PDB entry 7AEF | electron microscopy, 2.80 A resolution | chains q and s of the 48 polymer chains in the assembly

== Chain q (and s) ==
Protein: Phosphoserine phosphatase SerB
Organism: Algoriphagus machipongonensis
Notes: chain s of this document is another copy of the same molecule, construct and numbering; everything in this record applies to it too
Reference sequence: A3HTB7 (A3HTB7_9BACT); residue numbers follow UniProt; this construct covers 1-581
Amino-acid sequence (581 residues; numbered 1 to 581; the number before each row is that of its first residue):
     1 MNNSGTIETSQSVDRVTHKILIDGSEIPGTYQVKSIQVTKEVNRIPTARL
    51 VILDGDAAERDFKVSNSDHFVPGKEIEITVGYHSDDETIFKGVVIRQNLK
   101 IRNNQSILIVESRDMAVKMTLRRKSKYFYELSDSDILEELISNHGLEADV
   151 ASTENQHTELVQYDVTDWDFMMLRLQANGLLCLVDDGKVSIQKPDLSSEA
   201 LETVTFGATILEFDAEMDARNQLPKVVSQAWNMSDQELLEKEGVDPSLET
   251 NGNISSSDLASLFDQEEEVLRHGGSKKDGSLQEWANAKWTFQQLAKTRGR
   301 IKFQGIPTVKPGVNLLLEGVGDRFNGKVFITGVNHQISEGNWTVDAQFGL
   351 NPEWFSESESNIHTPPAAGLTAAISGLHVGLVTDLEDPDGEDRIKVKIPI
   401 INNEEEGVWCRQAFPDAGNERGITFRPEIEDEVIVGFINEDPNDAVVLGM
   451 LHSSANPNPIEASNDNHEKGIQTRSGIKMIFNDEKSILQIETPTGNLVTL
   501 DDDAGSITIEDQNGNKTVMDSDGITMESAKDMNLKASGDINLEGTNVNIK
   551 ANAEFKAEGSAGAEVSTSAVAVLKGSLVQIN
Not modelled in the structure: 1

== Chain q / chain s interface ==
Residue-residue contacts (280):
  Asp56(q) - Phe206(s)
  Ala57(q) - Phe206(s)  hydrophobic
  Ala57(q) - Gly207(s)
  Arg60(q) - Gly207(s)
  Arg60(q) - Gly319(s)
  Asp61(q) - Gly319(s)
  Asp61(q) - Gly321(s)  hydrogen bond (side chain-backbone)
  Phe62(q) - Val320(s)
  Ser65(q) - Arg323(s)  hydrogen bond (backbone-side chain)
  Asn66(q) - Asp322(s)  hydrogen bond (side chain-backbone)
  Asn66(q) - Arg323(s)
  Ser67(q) - Arg323(s)  hydrogen bond (backbone-side chain)
  Val71(q) - Arg323(s)
  Pro72(q) - Ala219(s)  hydrophobic
  Pro72(q) - Leu262(s)
  Gly73(q) - Leu262(s)
  Ile95(q) - Ala219(s)
  Ile95(q) - Arg220(s)
  Arg96(q) - Glu216(s)  salt bridge
  Arg96(q) - Met217(s)
  Arg96(q) - Asp218(s)  salt bridge
  Gln97(q) - Glu216(s)
  Gln97(q) - Met217(s)  hydrogen bond (backbone-backbone)
  Asn98(q) - Ala215(s)
  Asn98(q) - Glu216(s)
  Leu99(q) - Asp214(s)
  Leu99(q) - Ala215(s)  hydrogen bond (backbone-backbone)
  Leu99(q) - Val320(s)
  Leu99(q) - Phe324(s)  hydrophobic
  Lys100(q) - Phe213(s)
  Lys100(q) - Asp214(s)
  Ile101(q) - Phe206(s)  hydrophobic
  Ile101(q) - Glu212(s)
  Ile101(q) - Phe213(s)  hydrogen bond (backbone-backbone)
  Arg102(q) - Phe213(s)
  Arg102(q) - Asp214(s)  salt bridge
  Arg102(q) - Arg300(s)
  Arg113(q) - Arg220(s)
  Lys118(q) - Phe263(s)
  Leu121(q) - Phe263(s)  hydrophobic
  Arg122(q) - Pro224(s)
  Arg122(q) - Asp264(s)
  Arg122(q) - Glu266(s)  hydrogen bond (side chain-backbone)
  Arg122(q) - Glu267(s)
  Arg123(q) - Arg271(s)
  Asp164(q) - Arg271(s)  salt bridge
  Trp231(q) - Pro399(s)  hydrophobic
  Trp231(q) - Glu432(s)  hydrogen bond
  Met233(q) - Ser453(s)  hydrogen bond (backbone-side chain)
  Ser234(q) - Ser454(s)
  Ser234(q) - Ala455(s)
  Gln236(q) - Glu432(s)  hydrogen bond
  Gln236(q) - Ser453(s)
  Gln236(q) - Ala455(s)
  Leu238(q) - Pro399(s)
  Arg271(q) - Ile400(s)
  His272(q) - Ile400(s)
  Ala368(q) - His272(s)
  Gly369(q) - Ser356(s)
  Leu370(q) - Arg174(s)  hydrogen bond (backbone-side chain)
  Leu370(q) - Trp284(s)
  Ala372(q) - Tyr163(s)
  Ala372(q) - Val165(s)  hydrophobic
  Ala372(q) - His363(s)
  Ala373(q) - His363(s)
  Ser375(q) - Glu440(s)
  Gly376(q) - Phe437(s)
  Leu377(q) - Phe437(s)
  Leu377(q) - Ile438(s)
  Leu377(q) - Asn439(s)
  Glu391(q) - Met233(s)
  Glu391(q) - Ser234(s)  hydrogen bond
  Ile398(q) - Tyr127(s)  hydrogen bond (backbone-side chain)
  Ile401(q) - Ser125(s)
  Ile401(q) - Tyr163(s)  hydrophobic
  Asn402(q) - Tyr127(s)
  Glu405(q) - Tyr129(s)
  Gly407(q) - Tyr129(s)
  Val408(q) - Glu159(s)
  Trp409(q) - Glu159(s)
  Arg411(q) - Met233(s)
  Phe425(q) - Asp416(s)
  Phe425(q) - Ile423(s)  hydrophobic
  Glu428(q) - Arg421(s)
  Asp431(q) - Ala417(s)
  Asp431(q) - Arg421(s)  salt bridge
  Glu432(q) - Arg411(s)  salt bridge
  Ile438(q) - Gly273(s)
  Asn439(q) - His272(s)
  Asn439(q) - Gly273(s)
  Asp441(q) - His272(s)  salt bridge
  Asn443(q) - Val161(s)
  Asp444(q) - His272(s)
  Asp444(q) - Gly274(s)
  Asp444(q) - Ser275(s)
  Gly449(q) - Phe414(s)
  Met450(q) - Ala413(s)
  Met450(q) - Phe414(s)  hydrogen bond (backbone-backbone)
  Met450(q) - Asp416(s)
  Met450(q) - Ala417(s)  hydrogen bond (side chain-backbone)
  Met450(q) - Arg421(s)
  Leu451(q) - Arg411(s)
  Leu451(q) - Gln412(s)
  His452(q) - Asp392(s)
  His452(q) - Arg411(s)  hydrogen bond (backbone-side chain)
  His452(q) - Ala417(s)
  His452(q) - Gly418(s)  hydrogen bond (side chain-backbone)
  His452(q) - Arg421(s)  hydrogen bond (side chain-backbone)
  Asn456(q) - Gly418(s)
  Asn456(q) - Asn419(s)
  Pro457(q) - Gly418(s)
  Pro457(q) - Asn419(s)
  Pro457(q) - Glu420(s)  hydrogen bond (backbone-backbone)
  Asn458(q) - Asp392(s)  hydrogen bond
  Asn458(q) - Thr424(s)  hydrogen bond
  Asn458(q) - Arg426(s)
  Pro459(q) - Glu420(s)
  Pro459(q) - Arg421(s)
  Ile460(q) - Arg426(s)
  Ser463(q) - Glu386(s)
  Asn464(q) - Asp384(s)
  Asn464(q) - Leu385(s)  hydrogen bond (side chain-backbone)
  Asn464(q) - Glu386(s)  hydrogen bond (backbone-side chain)
  Asp465(q) - Arg474(s)  hydrogen bond (backbone-side chain)
  Asn466(q) - Arg426(s)
  Asn466(q) - Glu428(s)  hydrogen bond
  His467(q) - Arg474(s)
  Lys469(q) - Thr424(s)
  Lys469(q) - Phe425(s)
  Lys469(q) - Thr473(s)
  Gly470(q) - Gly422(s)
  Gly470(q) - Ile423(s)
  Gly470(q) - Thr424(s)  hydrogen bond (backbone-backbone)
  Gln472(q) - Glu420(s)
  Gln472(q) - Arg421(s)
  Gln472(q) - Gly422(s)  hydrogen bond (backbone-backbone)
  Met479(q) - Met479(s)  hydrophobic
  Asp483(q) - Thr473(s)  hydrogen bond
  Asp483(q) - Arg474(s)  salt bridge
  Asp483(q) - Ser475(s)  hydrogen bond
  Leu488(q) - Ile490(s)  hydrophobic
  Asp502(q) - Thr492(s)  hydrogen bond
  Asp502(q) - Pro493(s)
  Asp502(q) - Thr494(s)  hydrogen bond
  Asp502(q) - Asn496(s)  hydrogen bond
  Asp502(q) - Gln512(s)
  Gly505(q) - Gln512(s)
  Gly505(q) - Asn513(s)  hydrogen bond (backbone-side chain)
  Ile507(q) - Glu510(s)
  Met519(q) - Ile509(s)  hydrophobic
  Met519(q) - Asp511(s)
  Asp520(q) - Asn515(s)  hydrogen bond (backbone-side chain)
  Ser521(q) - Asn513(s)
  Ser521(q) - Lys530(s)
  Asp522(q) - Lys530(s)  salt bridge
  Asp522(q) - Asp531(s)
  Gly523(q) - Asn515(s)
  Gly523(q) - Ser528(s)
  Gly523(q) - Asp531(s)
  Ile524(q) - Met526(s)  hydrophobic
  Ile524(q) - Glu527(s)
  Ile524(q) - Ser528(s)
  Ile524(q) - Asp531(s)  hydrogen bond (backbone-backbone)
  Ile524(q) - Met532(s)
  Ile524(q) - Asn533(s)  hydrogen bond (backbone-backbone)
  Thr525(q) - Asn533(s)
  Met526(q) - Asn533(s)  hydrogen bond (backbone-backbone)
  Met526(q) - Leu534(s)
  Met526(q) - Lys535(s)  hydrogen bond (backbone-backbone)
  Glu527(q) - Lys535(s)
  Ser528(q) - Lys535(s)  hydrogen bond (backbone-backbone)
  Ser528(q) - Ala536(s)
  Ser528(q) - Ser537(s)  hydrogen bond (backbone-backbone)
  Ala529(q) - Ser537(s)  hydrogen bond (backbone-side chain)
  Lys530(q) - Ser537(s)  hydrogen bond (backbone-side chain)
  Lys530(q) - Gly538(s)  hydrogen bond (backbone-backbone)
  Asp531(q) - Asp539(s)  hydrogen bond (side chain-backbone)
  Asp531(q) - Ile540(s)
  Met532(q) - Lys535(s)
  Met532(q) - Asp539(s)  hydrogen bond (backbone-backbone)
  Met532(q) - Ile540(s)
  Met532(q) - Asn541(s)  hydrogen bond (backbone-backbone)
  Asn533(q) - Asn541(s)  hydrogen bond
  Leu534(q) - Asn541(s)  hydrogen bond (backbone-backbone)
  Leu534(q) - Leu542(s)  hydrophobic
  Leu534(q) - Glu543(s)  hydrogen bond (backbone-backbone)
  Lys535(q) - Glu543(s)
  Ala536(q) - Glu543(s)  hydrogen bond (backbone-backbone)
  Ala536(q) - Gly544(s)
  Ser537(q) - Thr545(s)  hydrogen bond (backbone-side chain)
  Gly538(q) - Gly544(s)
  Gly538(q) - Thr545(s)  hydrogen bond (backbone-backbone)
  Gly538(q) - Asn546(s)
  Asp539(q) - Asn546(s)  hydrogen bond
  Ile540(q) - Glu543(s)
  Ile540(q) - Gly544(s)
  Ile540(q) - Asn546(s)  hydrogen bond (backbone-backbone)
  Ile540(q) - Val547(s)
  Ile540(q) - Asn548(s)  hydrogen bond (backbone-backbone)
  Asn541(q) - Asn548(s)  hydrogen bond
  Leu542(q) - Asn548(s)  hydrogen bond (backbone-backbone)
  Leu542(q) - Ile549(s)
  Leu542(q) - Lys550(s)  hydrogen bond (backbone-backbone)
  Glu543(q) - Lys550(s)
  Gly544(q) - Lys550(s)  hydrogen bond (backbone-backbone)
  Gly544(q) - Ala551(s)
  Gly544(q) - Asn552(s)  hydrogen bond (backbone-backbone)
  Thr545(q) - Ala551(s)
  Thr545(q) - Asn552(s)  hydrogen bond (backbone-backbone)
  Thr545(q) - Ala553(s)  hydrogen bond (backbone-backbone)
  Thr545(q) - Glu554(s)  hydrogen bond (backbone-backbone)
  Asn546(q) - Ala553(s)
  Asn546(q) - Glu554(s)  hydrogen bond (side chain-backbone)
  Val547(q) - Ile549(s)  hydrophobic
  Val547(q) - Lys550(s)
  Val547(q) - Ala551(s)  hydrophobic
  Val547(q) - Glu554(s)  hydrogen bond (backbone-backbone)
  Val547(q) - Phe555(s)
  Val547(q) - Lys556(s)  hydrogen bond (backbone-backbone)
  Asn548(q) - Lys556(s)
  Ile549(q) - Phe555(s)  hydrophobic
  Ile549(q) - Lys556(s)  hydrogen bond (backbone-backbone)
  Ile549(q) - Ala557(s)
  Ile549(q) - Glu558(s)  hydrogen bond (backbone-backbone)
  Lys550(q) - Glu558(s)
  Ala551(q) - Glu558(s)  hydrogen bond (backbone-backbone)
  Ala551(q) - Gly559(s)
  Ala551(q) - Ser560(s)  hydrogen bond (backbone-backbone)
  Asn552(q) - Ser560(s)  hydrogen bond (backbone-side chain)
  Ala553(q) - Ser560(s)  hydrogen bond (backbone-side chain)
  Ala553(q) - Ala561(s)  hydrogen bond (backbone-backbone)
  Ala553(q) - Gly562(s)
  Glu554(q) - Gly562(s)
  Phe555(q) - Gly562(s)  hydrogen bond (backbone-backbone)
  Phe555(q) - Ala563(s)
  Phe555(q) - Glu564(s)  hydrogen bond (backbone-backbone)
  Lys556(q) - Glu564(s)
  Ala557(q) - Glu564(s)  hydrogen bond (backbone-backbone)
  Ala557(q) - Val565(s)
  Ala557(q) - Ser566(s)  hydrogen bond (backbone-backbone)
  Glu558(q) - Ser566(s)
  Gly559(q) - Ser566(s)  hydrogen bond (backbone-backbone)
  Gly559(q) - Thr567(s)  hydrogen bond (backbone-side chain)
  Gly559(q) - Ser568(s)  hydrogen bond (backbone-backbone)
  Ser560(q) - Ser568(s)  hydrogen bond (backbone-side chain)
  Ala561(q) - Thr567(s)
  Ala561(q) - Ala569(s)
  Gly562(q) - Thr567(s)  hydrogen bond (backbone-side chain)
  Gly562(q) - Ala569(s)
  Gly562(q) - Val570(s)
  Ala563(q) - Ser566(s)
  Ala563(q) - Thr567(s)
  Ala563(q) - Val570(s)  hydrogen bond (backbone-backbone)
  Ala563(q) - Ala571(s)
  Ala563(q) - Val572(s)  hydrogen bond (backbone-backbone)
  Glu564(q) - Val572(s)
  Glu564(q) - Lys574(s)  salt bridge
  Val565(q) - Val572(s)  hydrogen bond (backbone-backbone)
  Val565(q) - Leu573(s)
  Val565(q) - Lys574(s)  hydrogen bond (backbone-backbone)
  Ser566(q) - Lys574(s)
  Thr567(q) - Lys574(s)  hydrogen bond (backbone-backbone)
  Thr567(q) - Gly575(s)
  Thr567(q) - Ser576(s)
  Ser568(q) - Ser576(s)  hydrogen bond (backbone-side chain)
  Ala569(q) - Gly575(s)
  Ala569(q) - Ser576(s)  hydrogen bond (backbone-side chain)
  Ala569(q) - Leu577(s)  hydrogen bond (backbone-backbone)
  Val570(q) - Leu577(s)
  Ala571(q) - Leu573(s)  hydrophobic
  Ala571(q) - Leu577(s)  hydrogen bond (backbone-backbone)
  Ala571(q) - Val578(s)
  Ala571(q) - Gln579(s)  hydrogen bond (backbone-backbone)
  Val572(q) - Gln579(s)
  Leu573(q) - Gln579(s)  hydrogen bond (backbone-backbone)
  Leu573(q) - Ile580(s)
  Leu573(q) - Asn581(s)  hydrogen bond (backbone-backbone)
  Lys574(q) - Asn581(s)
  Gly575(q) - Asn581(s)  hydrogen bond (backbone-side chain)
  Val578(q) - Asn581(s)
Interface residues without a listed pair, chain q (171 interface residues in all): Val93, Val94, Asn103, Lys124, Ser125, Gln229, Gly273, Asn361, Pro365, Ala367, Thr371, Ile374, His378, Val379, Lys397, Ile400, Glu406, Pro427, Ile434, Pro442, Ser453, Ser454, Ala455, Ala462, Ile471, Thr473, Phe481, Asn482, Ser486, Ile487, Leu500, Asp501
Interface residues without a listed pair, chain s (163 interface residues in all): Leu160, Leu173, Leu211, Leu223, Leu259, Glu268, Lys276, Glu357, Val379, Leu381, Gly390, Glu391, Pro415, Pro427, Gly436, Leu448, His452, Asn456, Ile477, Val498, Thr517

== Summary ==
The interface between chain q and chain s involves 171 residues on one side and 163 on the other, with 96
hydrogen bonds and 10 salt bridges. Polar contacts include Arg96(q)-Glu216(s), Arg96(q)-Asp218(s) and
Arg102(q)-Asp214(s).
Both chains are Phosphoserine phosphatase SerB (Algoriphagus machipongonensis). Entry 7AEF (Cryo-EM structure
of an extracellular contractile injection system in marine bacterium Algoriphagus machipongonensis, the
baseplate complex ...) was determined by electron microscopy together with 7ADZ, 7AE0 and 7AEB from the same
study.
